PDB entry 8HVK | X-ray diffraction, 1.63 A resolution | chains A and B

# Chain A (and B)
Name: 3C-like proteinase nsp5
From: Severe acute respiratory syndrome coronavirus 2
Notes: EC 3.4.22.69; chain B of this document is another copy of the same molecule, construct and numbering; everything in this record applies to it too
UniProt: P0DTC1 (R1A_SARS2); residues 3-300 here correspond to UniProt positions 3266-3563 (UniProt number = residue number + 3263)
Chain sequence (298 residues; numbered 3 to 300; the number before each row is that of its first residue):
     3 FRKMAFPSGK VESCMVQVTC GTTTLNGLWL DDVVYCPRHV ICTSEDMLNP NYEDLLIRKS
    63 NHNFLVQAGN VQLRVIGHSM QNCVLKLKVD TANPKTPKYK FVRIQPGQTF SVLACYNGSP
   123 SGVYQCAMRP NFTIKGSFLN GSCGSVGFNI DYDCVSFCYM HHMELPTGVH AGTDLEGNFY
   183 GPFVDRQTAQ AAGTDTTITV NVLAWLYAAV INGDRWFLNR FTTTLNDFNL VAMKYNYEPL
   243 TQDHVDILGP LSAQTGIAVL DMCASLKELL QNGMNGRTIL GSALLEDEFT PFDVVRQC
Disordered / not traced: 3 (chain B: fully traced)
Construct notes: engineered mutation Ser-15 (Gly3278 in P0DTC1)
Ligand contacts: Paxlovid, bound form (4WI; (1R,2S,5S)-N-{(1E,2S)-1-imino-3-[(3S)-2-oxopyrrolidin-3-yl]propan-2-yl}-6,6-dimethyl-3-[3-methyl-N-(trifluoroacetyl)-L-valyl]-3-azabicyclo[3.1.0]hexane-2-carboxamide): His-41, Met-49, Tyr-54, Phe-140, Leu-141, Asn-142, Gly-143, Ser-144, Cys-145, His-163, His-164, Met-165, Glu-166, Leu-167, Pro-168, His-172, Asp-187, Arg-188, Gln-189, Thr-190, Gln-192

# Interface between chain A and chain B
Pairs across the interface (43):
  Arg-4(A) / Tyr-126(B)
  Arg-4(A) / Gln-127(B)  hydrogen bond (side chain-backbone)
  Arg-4(A) / Cys-128(B)
  Arg-4(A) / Lys-137(B)  hydrogen bond (side chain-backbone)
  Lys-5(A) / Tyr-126(B)
  Met-6(A) / Gly-124(B)
  Met-6(A) / Val-125(B)
  Met-6(A) / Tyr-126(B)  hydrophobic
  Met-6(A) / Ser-139(B)
  Ala-7(A) / Gly-124(B)
  Ala-7(A) / Val-125(B)  hydrogen bond (backbone-backbone)
  Phe-8(A) / Val-125(B)
  Pro-9(A) / Ser-10(B)
  Pro-9(A) / Glu-14(B)
  Pro-9(A) / Pro-122(B)  hydrophobic
  Pro-9(A) / Ser-123(B)
  Pro-9(A) / Gly-124(B)
  Ser-10(A) / Pro-9(B)
  Ser-10(A) / Ser-10(B)  hydrogen bond (side chain-backbone)
  Ser-10(A) / Glu-14(B)  hydrogen bond (backbone-side chain)
  Gly-11(A) / Gly-11(B)
  Gly-11(A) / Glu-14(B)  hydrogen bond (backbone-side chain)
  Glu-14(A) / Pro-9(B)
  Glu-14(A) / Ser-10(B)  hydrogen bond (side chain-backbone)
  Glu-14(A) / Gly-11(B)  hydrogen bond (side chain-backbone)
  Pro-122(A) / Pro-9(B)  hydrophobic
  Ser-123(A) / Pro-9(B)
  Gly-124(A) / Met-6(B)
  Gly-124(A) / Ala-7(B)
  Gly-124(A) / Pro-9(B)
  Val-125(A) / Met-6(B)
  Val-125(A) / Ala-7(B)  hydrogen bond (backbone-backbone)
  Val-125(A) / Phe-8(B)
  Val-125(A) / Val-125(B)  hydrophobic
  Tyr-126(A) / Arg-4(B)
  Tyr-126(A) / Met-6(B)  hydrophobic
  Gln-127(A) / Arg-4(B)  hydrogen bond (backbone-side chain)
  Lys-137(A) / Arg-4(B)  hydrogen bond (backbone-side chain)
  Ser-139(A) / Met-6(B)
  Ser-139(A) / Gln-299(B)  hydrogen bond
  Leu-141(A) / Gln-299(B)
  Glu-290(A) / Arg-4(B)  salt bridge
  Gln-299(A) / Leu-141(B)
Other interface residues (no listed pair), chain A (25 interface residues in all): Lys-12, Leu-115, Cys-128, Ala-129, Cys-300
Other interface residues (no listed pair), chain B (24 interface residues in all): Lys-5, Lys-12, Leu-115, Arg-298, Cys-300

# Summary
25 residues of chain A face 24 of chain B across their interface, with 12 hydrogen bonds and 1 salt bridge.
Among the polar pairs are Glu-290(A)/Arg-4(B), Arg-4(A)/Gln-127(B) and Arg-4(A)/Lys-137(B). Chain A binds
Paxlovid, bound form.
Chain A and chain B are both 3C-like proteinase nsp5 (Severe acute respiratory syndrome coronavirus 2); the
structure, Crystal structure of SARS-Cov-2 main protease G15S mutant in complex with PF07321332, was
determined by X-ray diffraction together with 8HZR, 8HVL, 8HVM, 8HVN and 8HVO from the same study.
